PDB entry 6TZ2 | electron microscopy, 3.50 A resolution | chains A and B of the 5 polymer chains in the assembly

== Chain A ==
Name: RNA-dependent RNA Polymerase
Organism: Bombyx mori cytoplasmic polyhedrosis virus
Notes: EC 2.7.7.48
UniProt: Q993A4 (Q993A4_CPVBM); residue numbers follow UniProt; this construct covers 1-1225
Chain sequence (1225 residues; numbered 1 to 1225; the number before each row is that of its first residue):
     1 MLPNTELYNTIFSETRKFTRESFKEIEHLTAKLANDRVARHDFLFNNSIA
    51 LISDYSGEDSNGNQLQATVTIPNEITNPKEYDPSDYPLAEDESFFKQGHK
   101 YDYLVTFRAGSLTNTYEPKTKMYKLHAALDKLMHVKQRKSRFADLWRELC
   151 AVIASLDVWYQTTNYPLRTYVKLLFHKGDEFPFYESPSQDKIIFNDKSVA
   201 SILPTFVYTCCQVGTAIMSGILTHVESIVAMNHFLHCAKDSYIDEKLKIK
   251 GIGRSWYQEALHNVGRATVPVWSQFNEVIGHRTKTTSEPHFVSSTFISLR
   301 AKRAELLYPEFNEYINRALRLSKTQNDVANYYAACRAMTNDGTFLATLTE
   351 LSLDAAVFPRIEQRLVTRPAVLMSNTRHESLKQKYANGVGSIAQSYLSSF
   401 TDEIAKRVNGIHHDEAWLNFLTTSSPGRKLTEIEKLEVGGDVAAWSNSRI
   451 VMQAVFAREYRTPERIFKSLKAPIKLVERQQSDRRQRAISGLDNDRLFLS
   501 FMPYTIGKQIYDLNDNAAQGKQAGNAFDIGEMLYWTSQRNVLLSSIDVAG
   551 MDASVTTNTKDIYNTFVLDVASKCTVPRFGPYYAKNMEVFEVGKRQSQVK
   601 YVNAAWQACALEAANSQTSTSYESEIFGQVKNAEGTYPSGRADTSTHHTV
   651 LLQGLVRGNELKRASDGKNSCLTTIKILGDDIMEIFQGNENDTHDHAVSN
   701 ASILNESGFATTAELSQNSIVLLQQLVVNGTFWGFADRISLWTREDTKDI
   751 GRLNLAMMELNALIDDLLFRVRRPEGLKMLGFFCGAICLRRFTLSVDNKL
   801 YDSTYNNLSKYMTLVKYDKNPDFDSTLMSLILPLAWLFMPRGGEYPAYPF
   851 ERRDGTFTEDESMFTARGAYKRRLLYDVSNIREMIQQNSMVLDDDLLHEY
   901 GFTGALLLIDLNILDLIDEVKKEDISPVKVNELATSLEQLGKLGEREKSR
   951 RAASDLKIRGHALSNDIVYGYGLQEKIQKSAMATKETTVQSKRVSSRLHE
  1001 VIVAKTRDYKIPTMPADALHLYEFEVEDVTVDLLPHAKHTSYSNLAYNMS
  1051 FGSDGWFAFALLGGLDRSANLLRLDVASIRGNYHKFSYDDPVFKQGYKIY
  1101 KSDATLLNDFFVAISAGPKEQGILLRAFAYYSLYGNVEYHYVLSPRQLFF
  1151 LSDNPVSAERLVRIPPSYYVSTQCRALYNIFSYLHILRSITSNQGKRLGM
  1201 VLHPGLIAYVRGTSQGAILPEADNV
Not modelled in the structure: 1-4, 1213-1225
Ion coordination: Mg2+ site 1: Asp680, Asp681 (together with UTP); Mg2+ site 2: Asp680 (together with UTP)
Residues lining bound ligands:
  - ATP (adenosine-5'-triphosphate): Arg37, Arg40, Asp144, Arg147, Glu180, Phe181, Tyr184, Glu185, Ser186, Asn195, Arg791
  - UTP (uridine 5'-triphosphate): Arg484, Arg485, Arg487, Ile489, Val548, Ala549, Gly550, Met551, Asp552, Ser639, Thr644, His648, Asp680, Asp681
From the paper describing this entry:
  - binding site for Template RNA: Asp1089
  - binding site for the 18-nt RNA strand: Asp1090
  - conformationally variable residues (domain motion, loop rearrangement): Asn516 to Ile529, Asn798 to Asp824, Arg1080 to Asp1090

== Chain B ==
Name: Viral structural protein 4
Organism: Bombyx mori cytoplasmic polyhedrosis virus
UniProt: Q9IR43 (Q9IR43_CPVBM); residue numbers follow UniProt; this construct covers 1-561
Chain sequence (561 residues; row label = number of the first residue in the row):
     1 MFAIDPLKHSKLYEEYGLYLRPHQINQEIKPTTIKKKELAPTIRSIKYAS
    51 LIHSMLAKHAARHNGTLINPRMYADMITLGNTKVTVTKGTPKAQIDTLKM
   101 NGLTVVSKSRRNNKKKPVSDTTATIDENTDDIVTYKALTEMSTLIESFRL
   151 PSGLALIIFDDEKYQSLIPNYINQLIAYTQPHIIPTWQGIADFSDTYLRS
   201 YFKRPFELTASNLAAPQKYNLSPMTRSIFNNTGREDAVIRKLYGYGEYVF
   251 IRYEGCLITWTGIYGEVTMMVNLSKRDLGLDVGDDYLKEYKKLLFYGVIT
   301 DAIPSGISARSTIMKISPHKMMNPSGGALAVLSKFLEAVVSTNVINATLV
   351 VYAEKGAGKTSFLSTYAEQLSLASGQVVGHLSSDAYGRWLAKNKDVEEPS
   401 FAYDYVLSLDTDDNESYYEQKASELLISHGISEVAQYELLSVRKKIKMMD
   451 EMNEVLIAQLENADTHSERNFYYMVSTGKTTPRTLIVEGHFNAQDATIAR
   501 TDTTVLLRTINDTTQAMRDRQRGGVVQLFLRDTYYRLLPALHTTVYPFEM
   551 LESIRRWKWVH
Not modelled in the structure: 24-39, 88-130, 561

== How chain A and chain B interact ==
Contacting residue pairs (120; chain A residue first):
  Ala89(A) with Tyr473(B)
  Glu90(A) with Thr477(B); Lys479(B)
  Asp91(A) with Asn346(B), hydrogen bond; Ser476(B); Thr477(B), hydrogen bond (backbone-backbone); Gly478(B)
  Ser93(A) with Ile345(B); Asn346(B); Thr477(B)
  Phe94(A) with Arg500(B)
  Phe95(A) with Tyr473(B)
  Lys96(A) with Tyr473(B)
  Gln97(A) with Ala463(B); Arg469(B); Asn470(B); Tyr473(B), hydrogen bond (backbone-side chain)
  Phe358(A) with Arg469(B); Ala496(B)
  Pro359(A) with Ala496(B), hydrophobic
  Ile361(A) with Ile457(B), hydrophobic; Leu460(B), hydrophobic; Glu461(B); Ala493(B)
  Glu362(A) with Ile457(B)
  Gln363(A) with Ile457(B)
  Leu365(A) with Ile457(B), hydrophobic; Ala493(B), hydrophobic
  Thr367(A) with Arg536(B)
  Arg368(A) with Tyr535(B), hydrogen bond (side chain-backbone); Arg536(B); Leu538(B), hydrogen bond (side chain-backbone); Pro539(B)
  Arg377(A) with Ser325(B); Thr544(B), hydrogen bond (side chain-backbone); Tyr546(B); Glu549(B), salt bridge
  His378(A) with Ile303(B); Arg508(B); Ala540(B)
  Val455(A) with Asn64(B), hydrogen bond (backbone-side chain)
  Ala457(A) with Thr66(B)
  Arg458(A) with Asn64(B); Gly65(B); Thr66(B); Asn170(B); Gln174(B)
  Arg461(A) with Asn173(B)
  Thr462(A) with Asn170(B), hydrogen bond; Asn173(B), hydrogen bond
  Phe467(A) with Glu162(B); Gly326(B); Gly327(B); Ala330(B)
  Leu470(A) with Lys334(B), hydrogen bond (backbone-side chain)
  Lys471(A) with Ser333(B); Lys334(B)
  Thr557(A) with Leu541(B)
  Asn558(A) with Leu537(B); Pro539(B)
  Asp561(A) with Leu541(B)
  Arg578(A) with Ile176(B); Ala177(B); Thr179(B), hydrogen bond (side chain-backbone); Gln180(B), hydrogen bond; Pro181(B)
  Tyr583(A) with Ile158(B); Gln165(B), hydrogen bond; Ile183(B), hydrophobic
  Lys585(A) with Asp160(B); Ile183(B)
  Asn586(A) with Asp160(B)
  Glu588(A) with Trp187(B)
  Phe590(A) with Thr300(B); Asp301(B); Ala302(B)
  Arg595(A) with Tyr264(B); Gly265(B), hydrogen bond (side chain-backbone); Glu266(B), hydrogen bond (side chain-backbone); Val267(B); Ala302(B)
  Ala613(A) with Leu541(B)
  Ala614(A) with Leu541(B); His542(B), hydrogen bond (backbone-backbone); Thr543(B)
  Asn615(A) with Thr543(B)
  Ser616(A) with Leu541(B), hydrogen bond (side chain-backbone); His542(B)
  Gln617(A) with Asp502(B), hydrogen bond (side chain-backbone); Thr504(B)
  Ser619(A) with Thr501(B), hydrogen bond (side chain-backbone); Asp502(B)
  Thr620(A) with Asp502(B)
  Glu623(A) with Asn343(B), hydrogen bond
  Phe627(A) with Ile345(B)
  Gly628(A) with Asn343(B)
  Gln629(A) with Asn343(B), hydrogen bond (backbone-backbone); Val344(B)
  Lys631(A) with Val344(B); Asn346(B), hydrogen bond (side chain-backbone); Arg500(B), hydrogen bond (backbone-side chain); Thr501(B); Asp502(B)
  Asn632(A) with Arg500(B); Thr501(B)
  Ala633(A) with Arg500(B)
  Glu634(A) with Asp495(B); Ala496(B), hydrogen bond (backbone-backbone)
  Glu932(A) with His63(B), salt bridge; Asn64(B)
  Thr935(A) with His63(B)
  Ser936(A) with His63(B); Thr66(B)
  Gln939(A) with Leu67(B); Ile68(B), hydrogen bond (side chain-backbone); Asn69(B); Pro70(B)
  Leu943(A) with Tyr178(B)
  Glu947(A) with Tyr135(B), hydrogen bond
  Arg951(A) with Tyr135(B), hydrogen bond
Other interface residues (no listed pair), chain A (72 interface residues in all): Glu92, Lys121, Arg364, Ala454, Glu459, Pro463, Ala472, Arg496, Asn564, Lys594, Gln596, Ser621, Val630, Leu940
Other interface residues (no listed pair), chain B (83 interface residues in all): Arg71, Thr186, Gln188, Pro304, Ala328, Val331, Asn453, Thr481, Thr497, Thr503

== In short ==
The interface between chain A and chain B involves 72 residues on one side and 83 on the other; the contacts
include 27 hydrogen bonds and 2 salt bridges. Polar contacts include Arg377(A)-Glu549(B), Glu932(A)-His63(B)
and Asp91(A)-Asn346(B). The paper reports a binding site for Template RNA at Asp1089(A); a binding site for
the 18-nt RNA strand at Asp1090(A).
Here chain A is RNA-dependent RNA Polymerase and chain B is Viral structural protein 4, both from Bombyx mori
cytoplasmic polyhedrosis virus. Entry 6TZ2 (In situ structure of BmCPV RNA-dependent RNA polymerase at
elongation state) was determined by electron microscopy together with 6TY8, 6TY9, 6TZ0 and 6TZ1 from the same
study.
